Entry 8CE8 (electron microscopy, 3.81 A resolution); this record covers chains a and b of the 9 polymer chains in the assembly.

[Chain a]
Molecule: Cytochrome c biogenesis ATP-binding export protein CcmA
Source organism: Escherichia coli K-12
Notes: EC 7.6.2.5
UniProt: P33931 (CCMA_ECOLI); residues 1-207 here = UniProt positions 1-207
Sequence (218 residues; each row starts with the number of its first residue; numbers below 1 keep their minus sign (Met-10 is residue -10)):
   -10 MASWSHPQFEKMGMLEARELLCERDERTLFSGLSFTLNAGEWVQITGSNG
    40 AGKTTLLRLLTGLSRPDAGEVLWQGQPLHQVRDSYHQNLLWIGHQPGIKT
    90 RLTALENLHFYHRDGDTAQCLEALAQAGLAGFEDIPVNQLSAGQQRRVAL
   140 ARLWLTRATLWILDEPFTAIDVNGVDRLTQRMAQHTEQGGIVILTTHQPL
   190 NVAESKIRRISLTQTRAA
Not modelled in the structure: -10 to 0, 204-207
Sequence notes: initiating methionine (-10); expression tag (-9 to 0)
UniProt features mapped onto this chain:
  - binding site (ATP): Gly36 to Thr43
From the paper describing this entry:
  - catalytic residues: Glu154 (citing earlier work)

[Chain b]
Molecule: Heme exporter protein B
Source organism: Escherichia coli K-12
UniProt: P0ABL8 (CCMB_ECOLI); residue numbers follow UniProt; this construct covers 1-220
Sequence (220 residues; each row starts with the number of its first residue):
     1 MMFWRIFRLELRVAFRHSAEIANPLWFFLIVITLFPLSIGPEPQLLARIA
    51 PGIIWVAALLSSLLALERLFRDDLQDGSLEQLMLLPLPLPAVVLAKVMAH
   101 WMVTGLPLLILSPLVAMLLGMDVYGWQVMALTLLLGTPTLGFLGAPGVAL
   151 TVGLKRGGVLLSILVLPLTIPLLIFATAAMDAASMHLPVDGYLAILGALL
   201 AGTATLSPFATAAALRISIQ
Not modelled in the structure: 1

[Chain a / chain b interface]
Residue-residue contacts (40):
  Arg47(a) - Glu80(b)  salt bridge
  Arg47(a) - Ile219(b)  hydrogen bond (side chain-backbone)
  Leu52(a) - Glu80(b)
  Leu52(a) - Met83(b)  hydrophobic
  Leu52(a) - Leu84(b)  hydrophobic
  Leu52(a) - Ile219(b)  hydrophobic
  Leu52(a) - Gln220(b)
  Ser53(a) - Gln220(b)
  Arg54(a) - Gln220(b)  hydrogen bond (backbone-side chain)
  Arg71(a) - Arg216(b)
  His75(a) - Met83(b)
  His75(a) - Leu84(b)
  His75(a) - Leu85(b)
  Gln76(a) - Pro86(b)
  Leu78(a) - Leu84(b)  hydrophobic
  Trp80(a) - Glu80(b)  hydrogen bond
  Trp80(a) - Gln81(b)  hydrogen bond (backbone-side chain)
  Gln84(a) - Gln75(b)
  Gly86(a) - Asp76(b)  hydrogen bond (backbone-backbone)
  Gly86(a) - Gly77(b)
  Gly86(a) - Ser78(b)
  Ile87(a) - Asp76(b)
  Lys88(a) - Leu9(b)
  Lys88(a) - Val13(b)
  Lys88(a) - Asp73(b)  salt bridge
  Lys88(a) - Asp76(b)
  Lys88(a) - Ser78(b)
  Arg90(a) - Val13(b)
  Arg90(a) - Arg16(b)
  Arg90(a) - His17(b)
  Leu91(a) - Leu9(b)  hydrophobic
  Leu91(a) - Val13(b)  hydrophobic
  Leu91(a) - Arg16(b)
  Thr92(a) - Arg16(b)
  Glu95(a) - Arg12(b)  salt bridge
  Glu95(a) - Arg16(b)  salt bridge
  Phe99(a) - Arg5(b)  hydrogen bond (backbone-side chain)
  Phe99(a) - Leu9(b)  hydrophobic
  Phe99(a) - Leu82(b)  hydrophobic
  Arg141(a) - Gln81(b)  hydrogen bond
Also at the interface, not in a pair above, chain a (27 interface residues in all): Arg13, Thr50, Asp72, Ile81, Pro85, Thr89, His98, His101
Also at the interface, not in a pair above, chain b (25 interface residues in all): Met2, Ile6, Leu87, Pro88

[In short]
The interface between chain a and chain b involves 27 residues on one side and 25 on the other, with 7
hydrogen bonds and 4 salt bridges. Polar pairs include Arg47(a)-Glu80(b), Lys88(a)-Asp73(b) and
Glu95(a)-Arg12(b). UniProt lists 8 ATP-binding residues on chain a. From the paper: the catalytic residue
Glu154(a).
Chain a is Cytochrome c biogenesis ATP-binding export protein CcmA and chain b is Heme exporter protein B,
both from Escherichia coli K-12; the structure, Cytochrome c maturation complex CcmABCDE, was determined by
electron microscopy, deposited together with 8CE1, 8CE5 and 8CEA.
